PDB entry 8H6F | electron microscopy, 3.30 A resolution | chains B and Z of the 6 polymer chains in the assembly

# Chain B
Protein: Spike glycoprotein
From: Severe acute respiratory syndrome coronavirus 2
Reference sequence: P0DTC2 (SPIKE_SARS2); numbering as in UniProt (aligned over 1-1208)
Chain sequence (1208 residues; row label = number of the first residue in the row):
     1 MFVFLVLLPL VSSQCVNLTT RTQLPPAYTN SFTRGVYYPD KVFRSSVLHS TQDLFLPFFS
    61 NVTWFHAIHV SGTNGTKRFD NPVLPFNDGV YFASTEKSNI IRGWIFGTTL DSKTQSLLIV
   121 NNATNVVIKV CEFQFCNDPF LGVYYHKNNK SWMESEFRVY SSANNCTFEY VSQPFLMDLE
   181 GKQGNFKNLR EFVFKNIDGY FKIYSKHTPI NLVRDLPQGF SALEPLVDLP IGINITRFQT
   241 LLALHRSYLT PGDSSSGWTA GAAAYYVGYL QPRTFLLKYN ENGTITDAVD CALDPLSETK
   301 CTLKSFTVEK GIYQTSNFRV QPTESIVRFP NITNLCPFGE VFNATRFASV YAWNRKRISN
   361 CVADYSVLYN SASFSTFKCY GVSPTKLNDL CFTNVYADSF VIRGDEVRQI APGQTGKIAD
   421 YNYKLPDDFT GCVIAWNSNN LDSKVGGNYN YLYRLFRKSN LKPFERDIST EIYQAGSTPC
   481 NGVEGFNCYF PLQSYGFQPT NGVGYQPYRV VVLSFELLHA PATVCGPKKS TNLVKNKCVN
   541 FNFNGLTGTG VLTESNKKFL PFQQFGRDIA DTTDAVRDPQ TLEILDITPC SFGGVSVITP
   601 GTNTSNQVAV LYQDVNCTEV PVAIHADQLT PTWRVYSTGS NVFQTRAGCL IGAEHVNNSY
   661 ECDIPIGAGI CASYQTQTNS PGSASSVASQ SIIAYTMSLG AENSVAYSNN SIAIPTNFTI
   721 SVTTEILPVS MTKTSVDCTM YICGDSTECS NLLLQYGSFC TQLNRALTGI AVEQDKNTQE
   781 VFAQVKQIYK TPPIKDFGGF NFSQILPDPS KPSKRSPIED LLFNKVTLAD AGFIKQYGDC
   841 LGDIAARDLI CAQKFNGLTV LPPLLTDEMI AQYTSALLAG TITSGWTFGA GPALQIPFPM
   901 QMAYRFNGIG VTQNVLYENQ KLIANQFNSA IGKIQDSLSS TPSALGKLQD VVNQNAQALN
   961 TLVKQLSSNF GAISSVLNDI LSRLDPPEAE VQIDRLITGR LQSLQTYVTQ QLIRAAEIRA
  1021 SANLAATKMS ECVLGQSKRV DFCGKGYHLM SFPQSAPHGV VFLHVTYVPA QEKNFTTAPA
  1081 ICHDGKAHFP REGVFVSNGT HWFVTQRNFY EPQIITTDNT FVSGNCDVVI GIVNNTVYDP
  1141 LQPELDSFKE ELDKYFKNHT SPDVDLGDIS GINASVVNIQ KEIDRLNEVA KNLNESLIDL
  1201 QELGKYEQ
Disordered / not traced: 1-25, 67-78, 142-152, 175-185, 247-261, 676-689, 829-851, 1150-1208
Construct notes: engineered mutation Gly682 (Arg in P0DTC2), Ser683 (Arg in P0DTC2), Ser685 (Arg in P0DTC2), Pro817 (Phe in P0DTC2), Pro892 (Ala in P0DTC2), Pro899 (Ala in P0DTC2), Pro942 (Ala in P0DTC2), Pro986 (Lys in P0DTC2), Pro987 (Val in P0DTC2)
UniProt features mapped onto this chain:
  - region: Asn280 to Cys301 (Putative superantigen), Arg403 to Asp405 (Integrin-binding motif), Asn448 to Phe456 (Immunodominant HLA epitope recognized by the CD8+), Pro681, Ala684 (Putative superantigen), Ser816 to Tyr837 (Fusion peptide 1), Lys835 to Phe855 (Fusion peptide 2), Asp1163 to Glu1202 (Heptad repeat 2)
  - site: Arg815, Ser816 (Cleavage)
  - glycosylation: Asn17 (N-linked (GlcNAc...) (complex) asparagine), Asn61 (N-linked (GlcNAc...) (hybrid) asparagine), Asn74 (N-linked (GlcNAc...) (complex) asparagine), Asn122 (N-linked (GlcNAc...) (hybrid) asparagine), Asn149 (N-linked (GlcNAc...) (complex) asparagine), Asn165 (N-linked (GlcNAc...) (complex) asparagine), Asn234 (N-linked (GlcNAc...) (high mannose) asparagine), Asn282 (N-linked (GlcNAc...) (complex) asparagine), Thr323 (O-linked (GalNAc) threonine), Ser325 (O-linked (HexNAc...) serine), Asn331 (N-linked (GlcNAc...) (complex) asparagine), Asn343 (N-linked (GlcNAc...) (complex) asparagine), Asn603 (N-linked (GlcNAc...) (hybrid) asparagine), Asn616 (N-linked (GlcNAc...) (complex) asparagine), Asn657 (N-linked (GlcNAc...) (complex) asparagine), Thr676 (O-linked (GlcNAc...) threonine), Thr678 (O-linked (GlcNAc...) threonine), Asn709 (N-linked (GlcNAc...) (high mannose) asparagine), Asn717 (N-linked (GlcNAc...) (hybrid) asparagine), Asn801 (N-linked (GlcNAc...) (hybrid) asparagine) and 6 more in UniProt
  - natural variant: Leu5 (L5F: In strain: Iota/B.1.526), Ser13 (S13I: In strain: Epsilon/B.1.427/B.1.429), Leu18 (L18F: In strain: Beta/B.1.351, Gamma/P.1 and 1 more), Thr19 (T19I: In strain: Omicron/BQ.1.1, Omicron/XBB.1.5 and 1 more; T19R: In strain: Delta/B.1.617.2, Omicron/BA.2 and 4 more), Thr20 (T20N: In strain: Gamma/P.1), Leu24 to Ala27 (sequence variant, change not given here; In strain: Omicron/BA.2, Omicron/BA.2.12.1 and 6 more), Pro26 (P26S: In strain: Gamma/P.1), Gln52 (Q52H: In strain: Omicron/EG.5.1), Ala67 (A67V: In strain: Eta/B.1.525, Omicron/BA.1), His69 to Val70 (deletion: In strain: Alpha/B.1.1.7, Eta/B.1.525 and 5 more), Gly75 (G75V: In strain: Lambda/C.37), Thr76 (T76I: In strain: Lambda/C.37), 82 further natural variant entries in UniProt
  - mutagenesis: His69 to Val70 (Increased incorporation of cleaved spike into virions), Asn121 (N121Q: Partial loss of biliverdin affinity), Arg190 (R190K: Partial loss of biliverdin affinity), Asn234 (N234Q: Increased resistance to neutralizing antibodies), Asn331 (N331Q: Reduced viral infectivity), Asn343 (N343Q: Reduced viral infectivity), Leu452 (L452R: Increased resistance to neutralizing antibodies. Decreases HLA binding to NF9 epitope. Increased binding affinity to human ACE2), Tyr453 (Y453F: Decreased HLA binding to NF9 epitope. Increased binding affinity to human ACE2), Ala475 (A475V: Increased resistance to neutralizing antibodies), Val483 (V483A: Increased resistance to neutralizing antibodies), Glu484 (E484D: Increased replication in human TMEM106B overexpressing cells), Phe490 (F490L: Increased resistance to neutralizing antibodies and human covalescent sera neutralization), 12 further mutagenesis entries in UniProt
Disulfides: Cys131-Cys166, Cys291-Cys301, Cys336-Cys361, Cys379-Cys432, Cys391-Cys525, Cys480-Cys488, Cys538-Cys590, Cys617-Cys649, Cys662-Cys671, Cys738-Cys760, Cys743-Cys749, Cys1032-Cys1043, Cys1082-Cys1126
Covalent attachments: N-acetylglucosamine (NAG) linked to Asn61, Asn122, Asn165, Asn282, Asn657, Asn717, Asn801, Asn1074, Asn1098, Asn1134

# Chain Z
Protein: Repebody (A6)
Chain sequence (267 residues; each row starts with the number of its first residue):
     1 METITVSTPI KQIFPDDAFA ETIKANLKKK SVTDAVTQNE LNSIDQIYAP DSDIKSVQGI
    61 QYLPNVRSLK LRSNKLHDIS ALKELTNLTF LFLNLNQLQS LPNGVFDKLT NLKELVLVEN
   121 QLQSLPDGVF DKLTNLTLLH LMVNQLQSLP KGVFDKLTNL TELDLSYNQL QSLPEGVFDK
   181 LTQLKDLRLY QNQLKSVPDG VFDRLTSLQY IWLHDNPWDC TCPGIRYLSE WINKHSGVVR
   241 SFIPLWAPDS AKCSGSGKPV RSIICPT
Disordered / not traced: 1-7
Disulfides: Cys220-Cys253, Cys222-Cys265

# Chain B / chain Z interface
Contacting residue pairs - 6 pairs, chain B then chain Z:
  Phe456(B) - Met142(Z)  hydrophobic
  Gly485(B) - Asp215(Z)
  Asn487(B) - Tyr167(Z)
  Ser494(B) - Phe242(Z)
  Gln498(B) - Val238(Z)
  Gln498(B) - Arg240(Z)
Other interface residues (no listed pair), chain B (7 interface residues in all): Tyr489, Phe490
Other interface residues (no listed pair), chain Z (8 interface residues in all): Tyr190, Ile243

# Overview
7 residues of chain B face 8 of chain Z across their interface. N-acetylglucosamine is covalently linked to
Asn61(B), Asn122(B), Asn165(B), Asn282(B), Asn657(B) and Asn717(B) and 4 more. Curated annotation (UniProt)
lists 24 mutagenesis sites on chain B.
Chain B is Spike glycoprotein (Severe acute respiratory syndrome coronavirus 2) and chain Z is Repebody (A6);
the structure, Cryo-EM structure of SARS-CoV-2 Spike protein in complex with A6 repebody, was determined by
electron microscopy.
